PDB entry 7XR2 | electron microscopy, 3.10 A resolution | chains A and g of the 17 polymer chains in the assembly

[Chain A]
Molecule: VP3
Organism: Scylla serrata reovirus SZ-2007
UniProtKB: E9LEU6 (E9LEU6_9REOV); residue numbers follow UniProt; this construct covers 1-854
Sequence (854 residues; numbered 1 to 854; the number before each row is that of its first residue):
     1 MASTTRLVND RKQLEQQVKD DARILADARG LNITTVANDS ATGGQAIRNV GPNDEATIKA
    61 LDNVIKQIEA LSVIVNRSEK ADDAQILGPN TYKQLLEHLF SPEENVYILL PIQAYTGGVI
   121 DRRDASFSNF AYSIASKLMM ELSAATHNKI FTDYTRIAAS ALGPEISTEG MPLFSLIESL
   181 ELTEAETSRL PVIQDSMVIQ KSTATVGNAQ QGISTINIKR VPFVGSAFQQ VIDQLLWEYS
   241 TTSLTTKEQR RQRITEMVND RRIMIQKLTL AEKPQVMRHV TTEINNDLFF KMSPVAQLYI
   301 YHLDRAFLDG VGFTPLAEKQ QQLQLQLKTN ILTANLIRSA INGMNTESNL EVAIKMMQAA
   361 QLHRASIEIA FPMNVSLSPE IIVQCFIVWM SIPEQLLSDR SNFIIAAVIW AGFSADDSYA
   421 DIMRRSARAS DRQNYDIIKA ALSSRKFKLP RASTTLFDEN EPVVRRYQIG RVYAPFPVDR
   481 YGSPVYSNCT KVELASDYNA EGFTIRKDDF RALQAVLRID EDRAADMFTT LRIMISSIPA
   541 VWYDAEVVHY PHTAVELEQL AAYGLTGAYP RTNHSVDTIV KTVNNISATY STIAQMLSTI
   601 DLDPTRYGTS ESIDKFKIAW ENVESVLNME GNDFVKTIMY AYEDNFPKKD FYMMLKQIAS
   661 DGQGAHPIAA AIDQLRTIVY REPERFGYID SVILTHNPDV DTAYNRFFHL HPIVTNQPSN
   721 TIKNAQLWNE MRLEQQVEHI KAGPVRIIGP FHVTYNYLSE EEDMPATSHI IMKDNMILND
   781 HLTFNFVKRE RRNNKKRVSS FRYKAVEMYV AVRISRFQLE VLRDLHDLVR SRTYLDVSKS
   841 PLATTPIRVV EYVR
Disordered / not traced: 1-60

[Chain g]
Molecule: VP12
Organism: Scylla serrata reovirus SZ-2007
UniProtKB: G9BDA8 (G9BDA8_9REOV); residues 1-274 here = UniProt positions 1-274
Sequence (274 residues; each row starts with the number of its first residue):
     1 MNLEINNFAP AISSIGSQLC SLSAQKLLTC RKQYGNGAKS FEEFYAEIGG IIGMMGINSQ
    61 TPSGIREAIY RLYQSAFLFG DIFPESFGIQ NTQNIKPPPG FTAPAKKLEV VLPQGGAFDL
   121 IYNNGEIRVT TTRNVQAGDL VCTVTFPIQG SVIATRNCHV NEIGGQLTTT RPEIIASVPM
   181 PARTVIVASF DAIEIGYGEG DDLFAIGIAI LSNRFNGQIT PMSRHNYMTQ MFANLPANMS
   241 ERDSSAVLHF AQAAPVVLGM MERLTGAPKW VLDY

[Interface between chain A and chain g]
Pairs across the interface (20):
  Pro-164(A) with Glu-47(g)
  Arg-189(A) with Gly-53(g)
  Val-192(A) with Gly-53(g)
  Asp-195(A) with Ile-51(g)
  Ser-196(A) with Lys-26(g); Ile-51(g)
  Val-198(A) with Phe-44(g), hydrophobic; Ile-48(g), hydrophobic
  Gln-200(A) with Gln-33(g), hydrogen bond (side chain-backbone); Gly-35(g), hydrogen bond (side chain-backbone); Phe-44(g)
  Lys-201(A) with Gly-37(g); Ala-38(g), hydrogen bond (backbone-backbone)
  Ser-202(A) with Gly-37(g)
  Arg-220(A) with Gly-35(g)
  His-826(A) with Lys-26(g); Thr-29(g); Gln-33(g), hydrogen bond
  Asp-827(A) with Lys-32(g), salt bridge
  Val-829(A) with Gln-33(g)
Interface residues without a listed pair, chain g (14 interface residues in all): Tyr-34, Ile-52

[Overview]
The interface between chain A and chain g involves 13 residues on one side and 14 on the other, with 4
hydrogen bonds and 1 salt bridge. Polar contacts include Asp-827(A)/Lys-32(g), Gln-200(A)/Gln-33(g) and
Gln-200(A)/Gly-35(g).
Here chain A is VP3 and chain g is VP12, both from Scylla serrata reovirus SZ-2007. Entry 7XR2 (3.1 Angstrom
cryoEM icosahedral reconstruction of mud crab reovirus) was determined by electron microscopy (same
publication as 7XR3).
